PDB entry 7U24 | electron microscopy, 3.58 A resolution | chains B and C of the 5 polymer chains in the assembly

# Chain B (and C)
Name: ATP-sensitive inward rectifier potassium channel 11
From: Rattus norvegicus
Notes: chain C of this document is another copy of the same molecule, construct and numbering; everything in this record applies to it too
Reference sequence: P70673 (KCJ11_RAT); numbering as in UniProt (aligned over 1-390)
Chain sequence (390 residues; each row starts with the number of its first residue):
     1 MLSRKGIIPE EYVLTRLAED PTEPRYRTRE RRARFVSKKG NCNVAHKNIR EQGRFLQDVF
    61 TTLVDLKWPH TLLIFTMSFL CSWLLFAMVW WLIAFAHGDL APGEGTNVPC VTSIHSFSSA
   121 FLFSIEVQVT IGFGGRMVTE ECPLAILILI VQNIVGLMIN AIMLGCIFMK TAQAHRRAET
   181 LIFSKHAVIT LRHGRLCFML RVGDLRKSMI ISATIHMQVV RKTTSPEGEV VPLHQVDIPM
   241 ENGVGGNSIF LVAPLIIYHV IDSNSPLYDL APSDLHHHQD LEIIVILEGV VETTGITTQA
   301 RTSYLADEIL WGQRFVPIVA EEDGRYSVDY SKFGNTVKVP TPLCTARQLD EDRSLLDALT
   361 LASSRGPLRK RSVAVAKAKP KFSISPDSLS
Disordered / not traced: 1-30, 359-390
Disulfide bonds: Cys110-Cys142
Residues lining bound ligands:
  - ATP (adenosine-5'-triphosphate), molecule 1: Lys39, Ile182, Phe183, Ser184, Lys185, His186, Leu205, Tyr330, Ser331, Phe333, Gly334
  - ATP, molecule 2: Asn48, Ile49, Arg50
  - phosphatidyl serine (P5S; O-[(R)-{[(2R)-2,3-bis(octadecanoyloxy)propyl]oxy}(hydroxy)phosphoryl]-L-serine), molecule 1: Leu56, Gln57, Val59, Ser82, Leu85, Phe86, Val155
  - phosphatidyl serine (P5S), molecule 2: Val59, Ile150, Val151, Ile154, Val155, Met158, Ile159, Ile162
  - phosphatidyl serine (P5S), molecule 3: Val64, Asp65, Leu66, Lys67, Trp68, Pro69, Leu72, Leu73, Thr76, Met77, Lys170, His175, Arg176

# Chain B / chain C interface
Pairs across the interface - 113 pairs, chain B then chain C:
  Arg31(B) with Asp323(C)
  Ala33(B) with Gly324(C); Arg325(C); Tyr326(C)
  Phe35(B) with Val252(C), hydrophobic; Tyr326(C), hydrophobic
  Asn43(B) with Arg325(C), hydrogen bond
  Val44(B) with Val252(C), hydrophobic; Tyr326(C); Val328(C), hydrophobic
  Ala45(B) with Tyr326(C), hydrogen bond (backbone-backbone); Ser327(C); Val328(C), hydrogen bond (backbone-backbone)
  His46(B) with Val252(C); Tyr330(C), hydrogen bond
  Lys47(B) with Ser327(C); Val328(C), hydrogen bond (backbone-backbone); Asp329(C); Tyr330(C), hydrogen bond (backbone-backbone)
  Asn48(B) with Asp329(C), hydrogen bond; Tyr330(C)
  Ile49(B) with Leu205(C); Tyr330(C), hydrophobic
  Arg54(B) with Glu179(C), hydrogen bond (side chain-backbone); Thr180(C); Leu205(C)
  Phe55(B) with Arg206(C)
  Gln57(B) with Arg176(C)
  Asp58(B) with Arg176(C); Arg206(C), salt bridge
  Phe60(B) with Trp68(C), hydrophobic; Thr171(C)
  Thr61(B) with Arg206(C); Thr293(C)
  Thr62(B) with Arg206(C)
  Val64(B) with Thr293(C)
  Asp65(B) with Arg206(C), salt bridge; Thr293(C)
  Phe123(B) with Phe133(C), hydrophobic
  Val127(B) with Phe133(C), hydrophobic
  Thr130(B) with Val129(C); Thr130(C)
  Ile131(B) with Ile131(C)
  Gly132(B) with Ile131(C); Gly132(C)
  Gly134(B) with Phe133(C)
  Arg136(B) with Phe133(C)
  Met137(B) with Phe133(C); Gly135(C)
  Val138(B) with Leu122(C); Arg136(C), hydrogen bond (backbone-side chain)
  Thr139(B) with Leu122(C)
  Glu140(B) with Ser118(C); Ser119(C); Arg136(C), salt bridge
  Ile146(B) with Phe121(C), hydrophobic; Leu122(C), hydrophobic
  Leu149(B) with Leu122(C), hydrophobic
  Ile150(B) with Leu80(C), hydrophobic; Trp83(C), hydrophobic; Phe121(C), hydrophobic
  Asn153(B) with Ile125(C); Val129(C); Ile131(C)
  Ile154(B) with Thr76(C); Trp83(C), hydrophobic
  Leu157(B) with Phe79(C), hydrophobic
  Met158(B) with Trp68(C), hydrophobic; Leu72(C), hydrophobic; Phe75(C), hydrophobic
  Ala161(B) with Leu164(C), hydrophobic; Ile167(C); Phe168(C)
  Leu164(B) with Leu164(C), hydrophobic; Phe168(C), hydrophobic
  Gly165(B) with Phe168(C); Thr171(C)
  Phe168(B) with Phe168(C), hydrophobic
  Met169(B) with Thr171(C); Ala172(C), hydrophobic; Thr294(C)
  Gln173(B) with Thr293(C)
  His216(B) with Ser248(C)
  Gln218(B) with Phe250(C)
  Pro226(B) with His193(C)
  Glu227(B) with Leu191(C); Arg314(C), hydrogen bond (backbone-side chain)
  Gly228(B) with Arg314(C), hydrogen bond (backbone-side chain)
  Glu229(B) with Thr190(C); Arg314(C), salt bridge
  Val230(B) with Pro317(C)
  Val231(B) with Arg192(C)
  Pro232(B) with Val319(C)
  Leu233(B) with Val319(C), hydrophobic; Tyr326(C), hydrophobic
  His234(B) with Arg192(C), hydrogen bond
  Gln235(B) with Phe250(C); Leu255(C)
  Asp237(B) with Asn242(C); Val244(C)
  Ile238(B) with Val244(C)
  Pro239(B) with Val244(C)
  Ile286(B) with Phe250(C), hydrophobic
  Glu288(B) with Ser212(C), hydrogen bond
  Ile296(B) with Thr294(C)
  Thr297(B) with Ile211(C); Val290(C)
  Thr298(B) with Ile211(C)
  Gln299(B) with Ile211(C); Ser212(C); Phe250(C)
  Arg301(B) with Met209(C); Phe250(C)
Other interface residues (no listed pair), chain B (72 interface residues in all): Arg32, Arg34, Cys42, Glu126, Ile162, Ser225, Ile284
Other interface residues (no listed pair), chain C (65 interface residues in all): Ser116, Gln173, Ile210, Gly243, Glu292, Gly295, Ile318, Glu322, Ser331

# In short
The interface between chain B and chain C involves 72 residues on one side and 65 on the other; the contacts
include 13 hydrogen bonds and 4 salt bridges. Among the polar pairs are Asp58(B)-Arg206(C), Asp65(B)-Arg206(C)
and Glu140(B)-Arg136(C).
Chain B and chain C are both ATP-sensitive inward rectifier potassium channel 11 (Rattus norvegicus); the
structure, Cryo-EM structure of the pancreatic ATP-sensitive potassium channel bound to ATP and glibenclamide
with Kir6.2-CTD in ..., was determined by electron microscopy (same publication as 7TYS, 7TYT, 7U1E, 7U1Q,
7U1S, 7U2X and 4 further entries).
